8WUX - chains H and I of the 21 polymer chains in the assembly; structure by electron microscopy, 2.60 A resolution.

Chain H (and I):
Protein: Chaperonin GroEL
Organism: Hydrogenobacter thermophilus TK-6
Notes: EC 5.6.1.7; chain I of this document is another copy of the same molecule, construct and numbering; everything in this record applies to it too
UniProtKB: D3DK86 (D3DK86_HYDTT); residues 2-530 here = UniProt positions 2-530
Amino-acid sequence (529 residues; each row starts with the number of its first residue):
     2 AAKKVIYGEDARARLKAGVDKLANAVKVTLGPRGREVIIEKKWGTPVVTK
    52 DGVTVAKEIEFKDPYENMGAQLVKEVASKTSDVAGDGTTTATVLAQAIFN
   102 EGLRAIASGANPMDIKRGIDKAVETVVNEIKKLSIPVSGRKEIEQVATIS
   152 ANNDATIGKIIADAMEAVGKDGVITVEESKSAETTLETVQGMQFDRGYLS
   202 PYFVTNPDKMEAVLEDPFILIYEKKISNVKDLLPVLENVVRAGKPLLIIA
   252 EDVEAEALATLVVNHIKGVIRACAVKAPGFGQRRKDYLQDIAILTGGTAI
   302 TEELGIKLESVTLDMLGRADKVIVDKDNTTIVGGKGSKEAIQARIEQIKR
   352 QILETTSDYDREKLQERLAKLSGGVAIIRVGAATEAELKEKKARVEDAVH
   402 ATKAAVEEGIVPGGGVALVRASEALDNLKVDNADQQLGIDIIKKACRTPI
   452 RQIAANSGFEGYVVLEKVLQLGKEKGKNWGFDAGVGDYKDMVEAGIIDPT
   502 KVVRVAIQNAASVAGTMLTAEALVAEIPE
Metal / ion sites: K+: Thr30, Gly32, Lys51 (together with AMP-PNP); Mg2+: Asp87 (together with AMP-PNP)
Residues lining bound ligands: AMP-PNP (ANP; phosphoaminophosphonic acid-adenylate ester): Thr30, Leu31, Gly32, Pro33, Asp52, Val54, Asp87, Gly88, Thr89, Thr90, Thr91, Ile150, Asn154, Gly414, Gly415, Gly416, Ile454, Phe482, Asp483, Ala484, Gly485, Met492, Ile497, Asp499

Chain H / chain I interface:
Residue-residue contacts (44):
  Ala2(H) with Glu61(I)
  Ala3(H) with Glu61(I); Phe62(I); Lys63(I)
  Lys4(H) with Glu59(I), salt bridge; Glu61(I), hydrogen bond (backbone-backbone); Phe62(I)
  Tyr8(H) with Lys22(I), hydrogen bond (side chain-backbone); Asn25(I); Ala26(I)
  Pro65(H) with Glu41(I)
  Met69(H) with Ile39(I); Glu41(I); Pro47(I), hydrophobic
  Gln72(H) with Pro47(I)
  Leu73(H) with Ile39(I), hydrophobic
  Glu76(H) with Thr46(I)
  Asn112(H) with Gly459(I), hydrogen bond (side chain-backbone)
  Met114(H) with Arg36(I), hydrogen bond; Asn457(I); Ser458(I); Gly459(I)
  Lys117(H) with Glu37(I), salt bridge
  Pro202(H) with Lys181(I)
  Glu257(H) with Lys336(I), salt bridge
  Thr517(H) with Glu37(I); Val49(I)
  Thr520(H) with Arg36(I); Glu37(I), hydrogen bond
  Ala521(H) with Glu37(I); Ile39(I), hydrophobic
  Glu522(H) with Arg36(I); Glu37(I), hydrogen bond (backbone-backbone)
  Ala523(H) with Glu37(I); Val38(I); Ile39(I), hydrogen bond (backbone-backbone)
  Leu524(H) with Ile39(I)
  Val525(H) with Ile39(I), hydrogen bond (backbone-backbone); Ile40(I); Glu41(I), hydrogen bond (backbone-backbone)
  Ala526(H) with Glu41(I)
  Glu527(H) with Glu41(I), hydrogen bond (backbone-side chain); Lys43(I), salt bridge
  Ile528(H) with Lys63(I)
Also at the interface, not in a pair above, chain H (28 interface residues in all): Val6, Leu16, Pro113, Arg118
Also at the interface, not in a pair above, chain I (23 interface residues in all): Val29

In short:
28 residues of chain H and 23 residues of chain I are in contact, with 10 hydrogen bonds and 4 salt bridges.
Among the polar pairs are Lys4(H)-Glu59(I), Lys117(H)-Glu37(I) and Glu257(H)-Lys336(I). Chain H binds AMP-PNP.
The K+ site is built by Thr30(H), Gly32(H) and Lys51(H).
Chain H and chain I are both Chaperonin GroEL (Hydrogenobacter thermophilus TK-6); the structure, Cryo-EM
structure of H. thermophilus GroEL-GroES bullet complex, was determined by electron microscopy together with
8WU4, 8WUC and 8WUW from the same study.
